PDB entry 5MPD | electron microscopy, 4.10 A resolution (low resolution: residue-level contacts below are approximate; hydrogen-bond / salt-bridge calls are withheld) | chains V and N of the 13 polymer chains in the assembly

== Chain V ==
Molecule: Ubiquitin carboxyl-terminal hydrolase RPN11
From: Saccharomyces cerevisiae (strain ATCC 204508 / S288c)
Notes: EC 3.4.19.12
UniProt: P43588 (RPN11_YEAST); numbering as in UniProt (aligned over 1-306)
Chain sequence (306 residues; row label = number of the first residue in the row):
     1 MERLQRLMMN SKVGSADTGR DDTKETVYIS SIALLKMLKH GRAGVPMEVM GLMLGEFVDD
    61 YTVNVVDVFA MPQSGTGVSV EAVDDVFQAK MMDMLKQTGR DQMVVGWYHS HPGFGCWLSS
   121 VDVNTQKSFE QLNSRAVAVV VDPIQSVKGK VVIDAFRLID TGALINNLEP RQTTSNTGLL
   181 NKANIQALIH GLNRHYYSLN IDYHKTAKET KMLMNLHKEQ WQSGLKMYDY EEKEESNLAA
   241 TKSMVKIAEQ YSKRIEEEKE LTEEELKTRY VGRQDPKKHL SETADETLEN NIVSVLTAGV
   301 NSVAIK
Disordered / not traced: 1-17
UniProt features mapped onto this chain:
  - motif: His109 to Asp122 (JAMM motif)
  - binding site (Zn(2+)): His109, His111, Asp122
  - modified residue: Met1 (N-acetylmethionine)
  - natural variant: Lys208 (K208Q: In strain: NRRL Y-53), Ala239 (A239T: In strain: NRRL Y-53), Thr262 (T262S: In strain: NRRL Y-53), Leu280 to Ser281 (sequence variant, change not given here; In strain: NRRL Y-53)
  - mutagenesis: His109 (H109A: Stabilizes ubiquitin pathway substrates; when associated wirh Ala-111), His111 (H111A: Stabilizes ubiquitin pathway substrates; when associated wirh Ala-109)

== Chain N ==
Molecule: 26S proteasome regulatory subunit RPN2
From: Saccharomyces cerevisiae (strain ATCC 204508 / S288c)
UniProt: P32565 (RPN2_YEAST); residue numbers follow UniProt; this construct covers 1-945
Chain sequence (945 residues; each row starts with the number of its first residue):
     1 MSLTTAAPLL ALLRENQDSV KTYALESINN VVDQLWSEIS NELPDIEALY DDDTFSDREM
    61 AALIASKVYY NLGEYESAVK YALAAKDRFD IDEKSQFVET IVSKSIEMYV QEASKQYTKD
   121 EQFYTKDIID PKLTSIFERM IEKCLKASEL KLALGIALEG YRLDIIESAL KSKLDQDSTS
   181 ENVKIINYLL TLAITTVTNS KFRSSILRKS FDFLMNMPNC DYLTLNKVVV NLNDAGLALQ
   241 LFKKLKEEND EGLSAQIAFD LVSSASQQLL EILVTELTAQ GYDPALLNIL SGLPTCDYYN
   301 TFLLNNKNID IGLLNKSKSS LDGKFSLFHT AVSVANGFMH AGTTDNSFIK ANLPWLGKAQ
   361 NWAKFTATAS LGVIHKGNLL EGKKVMAPYL PGSRASSRFI KGGSLYGLGL IYAGFGRDTT
   421 DYLKNIIVEN SGTSGDEDVD VLLHGASLGI GLAAMGSANI EVYEALKEVL YNDSATSGEA
   481 AALGMGLCML GTGKPEAIHD MFTYSQETQH GNITRGLAVG LALINYGRQE LADDLITKML
   541 ASDESLLRYG GAFTIALAYA GTGNNSAVKR LLHVAVSDSN DDVRRAAVIA LGFVLLRDYT
   601 TVPRIVQLLS KSHNAHVRCG TAFALGIACA GKGLQSAIDV LDPLTKDPVD FVRQAAMIAL
   661 SMILIQQTEK LNPQVADINK NFLSVITNKH QEGLAKFGAC VAQGIMNAGG RNVTIQLENA
   721 DTGTLDTKSV VGLVMFSQFW YWFPLAHFLS LSFTPTTVIG IRGSDQAIPK FQMNCYAKED
   781 AFSYPRMYEE ASGKEVEKVA TAVLSTTARA KARAKKTKKE KGPNEEEKKK EHEEKEKERE
   841 TNKKGIKETK ENDEEFYKNK YSSKPYKVDN MTRILPQQSR YISFIKDDRF VPVRKFKGNN
   901 GVVVLRDREP KEPVALIETV RQMKDVNAPL PTPFKVDDNV DFPSA
Disordered / not traced: 1-3, 823-854, 926-945
UniProt features mapped onto this chain:
  - modified residue: Ser2 (N-acetylserine), Thr801 (Phosphothreonine), Thr932 (Phosphothreonine)

== How chain V and chain N interact ==
Contacting residue pairs (21; chain V residue first):
  Thr18(V) - Arg398(N)
  Gly19(V) - Arg398(N)
  Gly19(V) - Glu437(N)
  Arg20(V) - Glu437(N)
  Asp21(V) - Asn361(N)
  Asp21(V) - Trp362(N)
  Glu56(V) - Gln509(N)
  Val58(V) - Gln509(N)
  Asp59(V) - His510(N)
  Asp59(V) - Gly511(N)
  Asp59(V) - Asn512(N)
  Tyr61(V) - Asn512(N)
  Asn166(V) - Lys324(N)
  Asn167(V) - Phe325(N)
  Pro170(V) - Phe325(N)
  Pro170(V) - Ser326(N)
  Arg171(V) - Gln360(N)
  Arg171(V) - Asn361(N)
  Thr174(V) - Asn361(N)
  Ser175(V) - Trp742(N)
  Leu180(V) - Asp650(N)
Other interface residues (no listed pair), chain V (17 interface residues in all): Asn64, Leu168
Other interface residues (no listed pair), chain N (17 interface residues in all): Phe399, Ala475, Arg515

== Overview ==
The chain V/chain N interface involves 17 residues from each chain. From UniProt: 3 Zn2+-binding residues and
2 mutagenesis sites on chain V.
Chain V is Ubiquitin carboxyl-terminal hydrolase RPN11 and chain N is 26S proteasome regulatory subunit RPN2,
both from Saccharomyces cerevisiae (strain ATCC 204508 / S288c); the structure, 26S proteasome in presence of
ATP (s1), was determined by electron microscopy together with 5MP9, 5MPA, 5MPB, 5MPC and 5MPE from the same
study.
